PDB entry 5C0C | X-ray diffraction, 1.97 A resolution | chains A and I of the 5 polymer chains in the assembly

# Chain A
Molecule: HLA class I histocompatibility antigen, A-2 alpha chain
Source organism: Homo sapiens
UniProtKB: P01892 (1A02_HUMAN); residues 1-276 here correspond to UniProt positions 25-300 (UniProt number = residue number + 24)
Amino-acid sequence (277 residues; numbered 0 to 276; the number before each row is that of its first residue; numbering starts at 0):
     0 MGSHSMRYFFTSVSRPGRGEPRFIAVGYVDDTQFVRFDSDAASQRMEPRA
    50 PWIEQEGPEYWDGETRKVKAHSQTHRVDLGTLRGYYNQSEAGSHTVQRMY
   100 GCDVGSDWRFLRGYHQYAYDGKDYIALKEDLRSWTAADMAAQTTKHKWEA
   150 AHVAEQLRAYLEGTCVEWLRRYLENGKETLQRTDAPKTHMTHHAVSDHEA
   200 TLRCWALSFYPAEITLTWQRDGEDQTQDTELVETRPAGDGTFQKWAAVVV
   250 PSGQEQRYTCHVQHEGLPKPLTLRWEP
Disordered / not traced: 0
Sequence notes: initiating methionine (0)
Disulfides: Cys101-Cys164, Cys203-Cys259

# Chain I
Molecule: 1E6 TCR Alpha Chain
Source organism: Homo sapiens
Amino-acid sequence (200 residues; each row starts with the number of its first residue):
     2 KEVEQDPGPLSVPEGAIVSLNCTYSNSAFQYFMWYRQYSRKGPELLMYTY
    52 SSGNKEDGRFTAQVDKSSKYISLFIRDSQPSDSATYLCAMRGDSSYKLIF
   102 GSGTRLLVRPDIQNPDPAVYQLRDSKSSDKSVCLFTDFDSQTNVSQSKDS
   152 DVYITDKCVLDMRSMDFKSNSAVAWSNKSDFACANAFNNSIIPEDTFFPS
Disordered / not traced: 2
Disulfides: Cys23-Cys89, Cys134-Cys184

# Interface between chain A and chain I
Pairs across the interface - 4 pairs, chain A then chain I:
  Gly62(A) - Ser95(I)
  Arg65(A) - Ser95(I)  hydrogen bond
  Arg65(A) - Ser96(I)
  Ala158(A) - Tyr51(I)
Interface residues without a listed pair, chain A (5 interface residues in all): Glu58, Lys66
Interface residues without a listed pair, chain I (5 interface residues in all): Asn27, Asp94

# In short
Chain A and chain I each contribute 5 residues to their interface, with 1 hydrogen bond. The hydrogen-bonded
pair is Arg65(A)-Ser95(I).
Here chain A is HLA class I histocompatibility antigen, A-2 alpha chain and chain I is 1E6 TCR Alpha Chain,
both from Homo sapiens. Entry 5C0C (1E6 TCR in complex with HLA-A02 carrying RQFGPDWIVA) was determined by
X-ray diffraction together with 5C07, 5C08, 5C09, 5C0A, 5C0B, 5C0D and 6 further entries from the same study.
